PDB entry 2JOA | solution NMR | chains A and B

# Chain A
Name: Serine protease HTRA1
Source organism: Homo sapiens
Notes: EC 3.4.21.-; fragment: PDZ domain, residues 379-480
UniProt: Q92743 (HTRA1_HUMAN); numbering as in UniProt (aligned over 380-480)
Amino-acid sequence (105 residues; numbered 376 to 480; the number before each row is that of its first residue):
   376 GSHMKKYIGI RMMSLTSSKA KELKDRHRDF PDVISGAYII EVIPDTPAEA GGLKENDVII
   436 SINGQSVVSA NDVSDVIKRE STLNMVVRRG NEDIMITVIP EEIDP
Differences from the reference sequence: expression tag (376-379)
Curated features (UniProtKB/Swiss-Prot):
  - natural variant: D450 (D450H: In CADASIL2; uncertain significance)
What the authors report for this chain:
  - contacts within the chain: R386-E416 (salt bridge)
  - mutagenesis - K380A, K381A, G411A, Y413A, I414A, V417A, T421A: decreased binding to Peptide H1-C1 (chain B)
  - mutagenesis - D400A, I418A, V442A, N446A: increased binding to Peptide H1-C1 (chain B)
  - mutagenesis - R386A, I418A: decreased binding to peptide HI-C2
  - mutagenesis - I415Q: abolished binding to C-terminal peptide library
  - specificity-determining residues: I415, I418

# Chain B
Name: Peptide H1-C1
Amino-acid sequence (7 residues; each row starts with the number of its first residue):
     1 DSRIWWV

# Interface between chain A and chain B
Contacting residue pairs (26; chain A residue first):
  K381(A) with V7(B)
  Y382(A) with W6(B); V7(B)
  I383(A) with V7(B)
  G384(A) with V7(B)
  I385(A) with W5(B); W6(B); V7(B)
  R386(A) with I4(B); W5(B); W6(B)
  M387(A) with R3(B); I4(B); W5(B); V7(B)
  M388(A) with S2(B); R3(B)
  S389(A) with R3(B)
  T391(A) with D1(B)
  I415(A) with I4(B)
  I418(A) with W6(B)
  A445(A) with W5(B)
  N446(A) with W5(B)
  S449(A) with W5(B); V7(B)
  I452(A) with V7(B)
Interface residues without a listed pair, chain A (18 interface residues in all): S393, K394
From the paper, about this interface:
  - interface residues, chain A: Y382(A), G384(A), R386(A), M387(A), I415(A), I418(A), A445(A)
  - hot spots on chain A (mutagenesis) - Y382A, G384A, M387A, S389A: decreased binding to Peptide H1-C1 (chain B)

# Overview
The interface between chain A and chain B involves 18 residues on one side and 7 on the other. From the paper:
K380A, K381A and G411A of chain A, among others, reduce binding to Peptide H1-C1 (chain B); interface residues
Y382(A), G384(A) and R386(A) among others; 17 substitutions were tested in all.
Chain A is Serine protease HTRA1 (Homo sapiens) and chain B is Peptide H1-C1; the structure, HtrA1 bound to an
optimized peptide: NMR assignment of PDZ domain and ligand resonances, was determined by solution NMR.
